PDB entry 8D3R | electron microscopy, 3.04 A resolution | chains A and T of the 5 polymer chains in the assembly

== Chain A ==
Protein: DNA polymerase subunit gamma-1
From: Homo sapiens
Notes: EC 2.7.7.7
Reference sequence: P54098 (DPOG1_HUMAN); residues 1-1239 here = UniProt positions 1-1239
Chain sequence (1239 residues; numbered 1 to 1239; the number before each row is that of its first residue):
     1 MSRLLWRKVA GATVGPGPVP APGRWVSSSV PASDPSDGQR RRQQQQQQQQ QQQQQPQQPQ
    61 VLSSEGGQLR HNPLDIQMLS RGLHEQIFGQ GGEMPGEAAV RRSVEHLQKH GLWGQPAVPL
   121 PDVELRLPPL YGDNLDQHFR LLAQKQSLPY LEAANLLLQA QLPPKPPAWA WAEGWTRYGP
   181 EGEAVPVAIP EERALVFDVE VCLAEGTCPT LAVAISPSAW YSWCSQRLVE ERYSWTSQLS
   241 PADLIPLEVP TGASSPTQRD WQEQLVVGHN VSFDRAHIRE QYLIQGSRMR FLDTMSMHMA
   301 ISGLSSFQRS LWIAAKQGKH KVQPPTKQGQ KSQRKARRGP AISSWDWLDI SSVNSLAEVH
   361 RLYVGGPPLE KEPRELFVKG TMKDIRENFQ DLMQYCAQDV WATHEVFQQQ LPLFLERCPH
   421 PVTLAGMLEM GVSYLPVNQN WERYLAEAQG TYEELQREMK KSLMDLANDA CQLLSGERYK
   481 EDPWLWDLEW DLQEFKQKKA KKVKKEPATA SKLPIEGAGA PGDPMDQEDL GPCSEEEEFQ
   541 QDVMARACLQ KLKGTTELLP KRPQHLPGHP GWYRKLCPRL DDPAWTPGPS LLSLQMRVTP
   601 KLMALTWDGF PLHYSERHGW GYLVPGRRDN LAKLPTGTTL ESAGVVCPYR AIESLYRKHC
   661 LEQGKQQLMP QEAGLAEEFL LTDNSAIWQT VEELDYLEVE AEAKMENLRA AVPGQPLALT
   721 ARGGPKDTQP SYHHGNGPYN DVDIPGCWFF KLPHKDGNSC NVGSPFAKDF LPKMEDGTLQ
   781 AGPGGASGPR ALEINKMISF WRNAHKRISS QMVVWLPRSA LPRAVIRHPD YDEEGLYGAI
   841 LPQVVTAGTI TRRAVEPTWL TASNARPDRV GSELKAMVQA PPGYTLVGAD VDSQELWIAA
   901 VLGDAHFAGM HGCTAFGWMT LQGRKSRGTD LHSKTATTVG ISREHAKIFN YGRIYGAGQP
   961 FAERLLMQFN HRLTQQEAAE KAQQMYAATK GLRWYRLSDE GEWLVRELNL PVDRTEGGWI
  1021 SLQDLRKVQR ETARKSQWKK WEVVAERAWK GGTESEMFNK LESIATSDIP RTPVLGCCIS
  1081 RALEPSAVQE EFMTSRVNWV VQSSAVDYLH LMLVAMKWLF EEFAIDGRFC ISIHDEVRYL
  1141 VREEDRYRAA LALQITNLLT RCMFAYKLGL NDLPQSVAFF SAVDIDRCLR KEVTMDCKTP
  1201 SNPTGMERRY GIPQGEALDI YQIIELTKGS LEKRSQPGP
Disordered / not traced: 1-68, 252-260, 317-340, 500-531, 628-644, 664-731, 990-1048, 1236-1239
UniProt features mapped onto this chain:
  - region: Gln43 to Gln55 (Does not contribute to polymerase and exonuclease enzymatic activities), Thr858 to Asn864 (Trigger loop)
  - motif: Val196 to Glu200 (Exo I), Val267 to Arg275 (Exo II), Tyr395 to Thr403 (Exo III), Val887 to Leu896 (Pol A), Arg943 to Gly958 (Pol B), His1134 to Val1141 (Pol C)
  - active site: Asp198 (Exonuclease activity)
  - binding site (DNA): Ser306, Ser593, Lys806, Thr849, Thr1094, Ser1095
  - binding site (RNA): Arg579, His754, Gly763, Lys768, Ser863, Arg869
  - binding site (a 2'-deoxyribonucleoside 5'-triphosphate): Asp890, Val891, Ser893, Glu895, Arg943, Lys947, Tyr951, Asp1135
  - binding site (Mg(2+)): Asp890, Val891, Asp1135
  - site (Critical for replication fidelity and mismatch recognition): Arg853, Gln1102
  - natural variant: Arg3 (R3P: In PEOB1 and SANDO), Gln55 (Q55QQ; Q55QQQ), Arg227 (R227W: In PEOB1 and MTDPS4B), Arg232 (R232G: In MTDPS4A; R232H: In LS), Leu244 (L244P: In MTDPS4A), Thr251 (T251I: In PEOB1, MTDPS4A and MTDPS4B), Gly268 (G268A: In PEOB1), Arg275 (R275Q: Found in a patient with epileptic encephalopathy, developmental delay and moderate intellectual disability; uncertain significance), His277 (H277L: In PEOB1; uncertain significance), Gly303 (G303R: In MTDPS4A), Leu304 (L304R: In PEOB1 and SANDO; L304SANDO: In PEOB1), Ser305 (S305R: In MTDPS4A), 52 further natural variant entries in UniProt
  - mutagenesis: Asp198 (D198A: Abolishes exonuclease activity; when associated with A-200. Decreases polymerase exonucleolytic proofreading by 30-fold for the T:G mismatch and by 14-fold for the A:A mismatch ...), Glu200 (E200A: Abolishes exonuclease activity; when associated with A-198. Decreases polymerase exonucleolytic proofreading by 30-fold for the T:G mismatch and by 14-fold for the A:A mismatch ...), Asp274 (D274A: Unable to idle at the 5'-end of the nascent DNA strand. Continues DNA synthesis into double-stranded DNA past the 5'-end creating a flap structure that cannot be ligated), Lys498 (K498C: Decreases processive DNA synthesis), Lys499 (K499C: Decreases processive DNA synthesis), Lys501 (K501C: Decreases processive DNA synthesis), Val543 to Leu558 (Markedly decreases the stimulation by POLG2, resulting in impaired processive DNA synthesis), Leu549 (L549N: Decreases processive DNA synthesis), Leu552 (L552N: Decreases processive DNA synthesis), Lys553 (K553N: Decreases processive DNA synthesis), Arg853 (R853A: Abolishes primer DNA extention in the presence of dNTPs. Impairs intrinsic polymerase processivity. Enhances exonuclease activity leading to primer DNA degradation), Asp890 (D890N: Abolishes DNA polymerase activity), 1 further mutagenesis entry in UniProt
Disulfides: Cys418-Cys1077
Bound ions: Ca2+: Asp1135 (together with 2'-deoxycytidine-5'-triphosphate)
Residues lining bound ligands: 2'-deoxycytidine-5'-triphosphate (DCP): Val891, Ser893, Gln894, Glu895, His932, Arg943, Lys947, Ile948, Tyr951, Tyr955, His1134, Asp1135

== Chain T ==
Molecule: 28-nt DNA strand
Sequence (28 nucleotides; numbered 1 to 28; the number before each row is that of its first residue):
     1 CGAGGTATGG CACTGGCCGT CGTTTTCG
Disordered / not traced: 1-3, 27-28

== Chain A / chain T interface ==
Contacting residue pairs (17; chain A residue first):
  Arg309(A) - DA7(T)  phosphate contact
  Arg309(A) - DT8(T)  salt bridge to the phosphate
  Ser310(A) - DA7(T)  hydrogen bond to the phosphate
  Lys498(A) - DG22(T)  sugar contact
  Lys498(A) - DT23(T)  phosphate contact
  Lys499(A) - DT23(T)  salt bridge to the phosphate
  Lys499(A) - DT24(T)  salt bridge to the phosphate
  Pro560(A) - DG22(T)  phosphate contact
  Lys561(A) - DC21(T)  salt bridge to the phosphate
  Lys561(A) - DG22(T)  hydrogen bond to the phosphate
  Gln595(A) - DA12(T)  sugar contact
  Arg597(A) - DC13(T)  phosphate contact
  Lys806(A) - DG10(T)  salt bridge to the phosphate
  Pro960(A) - DG4(T)  base contact
  Phe961(A) - DG4(T)  base contact
  Arg964(A) - DG4(T)  salt bridge to the phosphate
  Leu965(A) - DG4(T)  base contact
Other interface residues (no listed pair), chain A (18 interface residues in all): Phe307, Ser593, Met596, Asn803, Gln968
Other interface residues (no listed pair), chain T (13 interface residues in all): DG5, DT6, DG9

== In short ==
18 residues of chain A and 13 residues of chain T are in contact; the contacts include 2 hydrogen bonds and 6
salt bridges. Among the polar pairs are Ser310(A)-DA7(T), Lys561(A)-DG22(T) and Arg309(A)-DT8(T). Chain A
binds 2'-deoxycytidine-5'-triphosphate.
Here chain A is DNA polymerase subunit gamma-1 (Homo sapiens) and chain T is a 28-nt DNA strand. Entry 8D3R
(Human mitochondrial DNA polymerase gamma ternary complex with GT basepair in intermediate conformer) was
determined by electron microscopy (same publication as 8D33, 8D37 and 8D42).
